4DDS - chain A; structure by X-ray diffraction, 1.36 A resolution.

# Chain A
Protein: Beta-lactamase
From: Escherichia coli
Notes: EC 3.5.2.6
UniProtKB: Q9L5C8 (Q9L5C8_ECOLX); the author numbering skips numbers that UniProt does not, so the offset changes along the chain: 25-57 = UniProt 29-61; 59-238 = UniProt 62-241; 240-252 = UniProt 242-254; 254-290 = UniProt 255-291
Chain sequence (263 residues; each row starts with the number of its first residue; note: 3 numbers in that range are skipped by the numbering (no residue carries them; nothing is unmodelled there)):
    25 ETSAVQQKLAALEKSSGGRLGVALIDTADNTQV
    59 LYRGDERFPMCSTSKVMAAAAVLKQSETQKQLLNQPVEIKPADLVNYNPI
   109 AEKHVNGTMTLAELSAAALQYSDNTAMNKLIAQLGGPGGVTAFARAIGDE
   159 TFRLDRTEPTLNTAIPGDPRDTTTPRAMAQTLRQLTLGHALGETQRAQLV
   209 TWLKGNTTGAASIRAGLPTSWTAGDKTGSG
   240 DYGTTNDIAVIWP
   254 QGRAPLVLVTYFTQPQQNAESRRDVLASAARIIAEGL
Not modelled in the structure: 25-27
Modified positions: E25 (pyroglutamic acid; PCA)
Small-molecule neighbours:
  - 0J7 (3-(pyrimidin-2-yl)-N-[3-(1H-tetrazol-5-yl)phenyl]benzamide), molecule 1: S70, K73, N104, Y105, S130, N132, E166, P167, T168, N170, T171, K234, T235, G236, S237, G238, D240
  - 0J7, molecule 2: N104, Y105, T216, S237, R276
  - 0J7, molecule 3: G143, G146, G147, A150

# Overview
Chain A binds 3 copies of compound 0J7.
Chain A is Beta-lactamase (Escherichia coli); the structure, CTX-M-9 class A beta-lactamase complexed with
compound 11, was determined by X-ray diffraction together with 4DDY, 4DE0, 4DE1, 4DE2 and 4DE3 from the same
study.
